7ZZL - chain A; structure by X-ray diffraction, 1.70 A resolution.

== Chain A ==
Protein: Cytochrome P450
Organism: Priestia megaterium DSM 319
Notes: EC 1.14.14.-
UniProtKB: D5DF35 (D5DF35_BACMD); residues 1-410 here = UniProt positions 1-410
Sequence (416 residues; each row starts with the number of its first residue):
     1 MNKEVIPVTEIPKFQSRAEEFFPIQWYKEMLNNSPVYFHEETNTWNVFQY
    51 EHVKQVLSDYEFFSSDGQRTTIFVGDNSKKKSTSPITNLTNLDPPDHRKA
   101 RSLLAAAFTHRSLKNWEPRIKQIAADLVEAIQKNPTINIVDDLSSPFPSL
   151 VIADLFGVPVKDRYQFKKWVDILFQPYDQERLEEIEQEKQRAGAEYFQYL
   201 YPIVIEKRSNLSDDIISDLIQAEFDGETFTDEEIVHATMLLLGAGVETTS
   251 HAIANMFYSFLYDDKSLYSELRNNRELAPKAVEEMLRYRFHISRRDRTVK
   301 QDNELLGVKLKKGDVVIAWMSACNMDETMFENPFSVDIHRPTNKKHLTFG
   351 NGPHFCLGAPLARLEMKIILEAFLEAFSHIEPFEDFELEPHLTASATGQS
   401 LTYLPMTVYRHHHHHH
Not modelled in the structure: 1-3, 73-85, 164-165, 175-186, 412-416
Differences from the reference sequence: expression tag (411-416)
Metal / ion sites: heme Fe near Cys356 (its only coordinating residue here)
Small-molecule neighbours: heme (HEM): Leu57, Leu89, Thr90, His97, Arg101, Leu104, Phe108, Ile152, Leu240, Leu241, Ala244, Gly245, Thr248, Thr249, Ala252, Leu286, Phe290, Arg295, Arg297, Met320, Thr348, Phe349, Gly350, Pro353, His354, Phe355, Cys356, Leu357, Gly358, Leu361, Ala362
From the paper describing this entry:
  - binding site for heme: His97, Arg101, Arg295, Arg297

== Overview ==
Ligands of chain A: heme. The paper reports a binding site for heme at His97, Arg101 and Arg295 among others.
Chain A is Cytochrome P450 (Priestia megaterium DSM 319); the structure, Crystal structure of CYP106A1, was
determined by X-ray diffraction (same publication as 7Q9E).
